PDB entry 1QK3 | X-ray diffraction, 1.65 A resolution | chains C and D of the 4 polymer chains in the assembly

[Chain C (and D)]
Name: Hypoxanthine-guanine phosphoribosyltransferase
Organism: Toxoplasma gondii
Notes: EC 2.4.2.8; chain D of this document is another copy of the same molecule, construct and numbering; everything in this record applies to it too
UniProtKB: Q26997 (HGXR_TOXGO); numbering as in UniProt (aligned over 1-230)
Chain sequence (233 residues; row label = number of the first residue in the row; a row labelled like 0A-0C holds insertion residues (0A, then the next letters in order)):
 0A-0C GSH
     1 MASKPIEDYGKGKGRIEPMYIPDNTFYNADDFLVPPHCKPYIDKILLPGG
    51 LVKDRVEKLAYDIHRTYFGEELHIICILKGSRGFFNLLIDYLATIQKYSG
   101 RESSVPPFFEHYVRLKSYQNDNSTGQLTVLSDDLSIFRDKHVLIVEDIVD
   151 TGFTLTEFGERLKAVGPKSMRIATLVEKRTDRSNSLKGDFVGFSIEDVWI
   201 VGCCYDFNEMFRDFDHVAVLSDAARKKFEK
Not modelled in the structure: 116-132, 183-184, 230 (chain D: 0A-0C, 183-184, 230)
Residues lining bound ligands: guanosine-5'-monophosphate (5GP): Lys79, Gly80, Glu146, Asp147, Ile148, Val149, Asp150, Thr151, Gly152, Phe153, Thr154, Lys178, Val198, Trp199, Ile200, Tyr205, Asp206

[How chain C and chain D interact]
Residue-residue contacts - 25 pairs, chain C then chain D:
  Leu33(C) with Tyr98(D); Arg101(D)
  Val34(C) with Arg101(D), hydrogen bond (backbone-side chain)
  Pro36(C) with Arg101(D)
  His37(C) with Pro107(D)
  Arg82(C) with Leu78(D)
  Gln96(C) with Asp213(D)
  Lys97(C) with Asp215(D), salt bridge
  Tyr98(C) with Leu33(D), hydrophobic
  Arg101(C) with Leu33(D); Val34(D), hydrogen bond (side chain-backbone); Pro36(D)
  Pro106(C) with Arg212(D)
  Pro107(C) with His37(D); Arg212(D), hydrogen bond (backbone-side chain); Asp213(D)
  Phe108(C) with Arg212(D), hydrogen bond (backbone-side chain)
  Phe109(C) with Glu209(D); Arg212(D)
  Arg212(C) with Pro107(D), hydrogen bond (side chain-backbone); Phe108(D), hydrogen bond (side chain-backbone); Phe109(D)
  Asp213(C) with Gln96(D); Pro107(D)
  Asp215(C) with Lys97(D), salt bridge
Interface residues without a listed pair, chain C (20 interface residues in all): Pro35, Asn86, Glu110, Glu209
Interface residues without a listed pair, chain D (22 interface residues in all): Pro35, Arg82, Asn86, Pro106, Glu110, Tyr112

[Overview]
The interface between chain C and chain D involves 20 residues on one side and 22 on the other; the contacts
include 6 hydrogen bonds and 2 salt bridges. Polar pairs include Lys97(C)-Asp215(D), Val34(C)-Arg101(D) and
Pro107(C)-Arg212(D). Ligands of chain C: guanosine-5'-monophosphate.
Chain C and chain D are both Hypoxanthine-guanine phosphoribosyltransferase (Toxoplasma gondii); the
structure, Toxoplasma gondii hypoxanthine-guanine phosphoribosyltransferase gmp complex, was determined by
X-ray diffraction together with 1QK4 from the same study.
